PDB entry 4UXX | X-ray diffraction, 2.70 A resolution | chains A and C of the 3 polymer chains in the assembly

== Chain A (and C) ==
Name: Diacylglycerol kinase
Source organism: Escherichia coli K-12
Notes: EC 2.7.1.107; chain C of this document is another copy of the same molecule, construct and numbering; everything in this record applies to it too
UniProtKB: P0ABN1 (KDGL_ECOLI); residues 1-121 here correspond to UniProt positions 2-122 (UniProt number = residue number + 1)
Sequence (130 residues; row label = number of the first residue in the row; numbers below 1 keep their minus sign (Gly-8 is residue -8)):
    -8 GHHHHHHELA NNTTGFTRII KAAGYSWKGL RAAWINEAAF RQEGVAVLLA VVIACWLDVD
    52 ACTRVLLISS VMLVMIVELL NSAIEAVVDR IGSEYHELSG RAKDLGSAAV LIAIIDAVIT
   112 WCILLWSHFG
Disordered / not traced: -8 to 6 (chain C: -8 to 15, 121)
Differences from the reference sequence: expression tag (-8 to 0); engineered mutation Cys53 (Ile54 in P0ABN1), Leu70 (Ile71 in P0ABN1), Leu96 (Met97 in P0ABN1), Asp107 (Val108 in P0ABN1)
Bound ions: Na+: Glu28, Glu76 (together with acetate ion)
UniProt features mapped onto this chain:
  - active site: Glu69 (Proton acceptor)
  - binding site (ATP): Arg9, Tyr16, Glu28, Glu76, Glu85 to His87, Lys94, Asp95
  - binding site (substrate): Arg9, Ala13 to Trp18, Arg22 to Trp25, Ala30 to Glu34, Trp47 to Val50, Arg55, Glu69, Ser98, Trp112 to Trp117
  - binding site (a divalent metal cation): Glu28, Glu76
Reported in the primary citation:
  - Zn2+ coordination: Glu28 (from molecular simulation)
  - Zn2+ coordination: Glu76
  - binding site for AMP-PCP: Glu85, Tyr86, His87, Lys94, Asp95
  - specificity-determining residues: Val79, Gly83, Ser84, Glu85, Asp95 (proposed by the authors, not directly observed)
  - contacts within the chain: Glu69-Asn72, Asn72-Glu76, Asp80-Lys94 (salt bridge), Gly91-Asp95, Ser61-Trp112 (hydrogen bond)
  - catalytic residues: Arg9, Glu34, Glu69, Asn72 (proposed by the authors, not directly observed)
  - binding site for 1-Oleoyl-R-glycerol: Ser17, Glu69, Ser98, Trp112
  - contacts within the chain: Glu34-Glu69 (hydrogen bond) (from molecular simulation)
  - mutagenesis - E69D, N72A, N72D, N72Q, D80A, G83P, D95A: abolished catalytic activity
  - mutagenesis - A30L, D95E, D95N: decreased catalytic activity
  - mutagenesis - K94A: abolished binding to ATP (from molecular simulation)

== Chain A / chain C interface ==
Residue-residue contacts - 56 pairs, chain A then chain C:
  Cys53(A) - Cys53(C)  hydrophobic
  Thr54(A) - Cys53(C)  hydrogen bond
  Leu57(A) - Cys53(C)  hydrophobic
  Leu57(A) - Val56(C)  hydrophobic
  Val68(A) - Ile67(C)  hydrophobic
  Leu71(A) - Leu71(C)  hydrophobic
  Ile75(A) - Ala74(C)  hydrophobic
  Val78(A) - Val78(C)  hydrophobic
  Val79(A) - Val78(C)  hydrophobic
  Val79(A) - Arg81(C)
  Ile82(A) - Val78(C)  hydrophobic
  Ile82(A) - Arg81(C)
  Ile82(A) - Ile82(C)  hydrophobic
  Gly83(A) - Arg81(C)
  Tyr86(A) - Arg81(C)
  Tyr86(A) - Ile82(C)  hydrogen bond (side chain-backbone)
  Glu88(A) - Arg81(C)  salt bridge
  Ser90(A) - Arg81(C)  hydrogen bond (backbone-side chain)
  Arg92(A) - Asn27(C)  hydrogen bond
  Ala93(A) - Ala74(C)
  Ala93(A) - Val78(C)  hydrophobic
  Lys94(A) - Tyr16(C)
  Asp95(A) - Tyr16(C)  hydrogen bond (side chain-backbone)
  Asp95(A) - Lys19(C)  salt bridge
  Asp95(A) - Gly20(C)
  Leu96(A) - Gly20(C)
  Leu96(A) - Ala24(C)  hydrophobic
  Leu96(A) - Leu70(C)
  Leu96(A) - Ser73(C)
  Leu96(A) - Ala74(C)
  Ser98(A) - Tyr16(C)
  Ser98(A) - Ser17(C)  hydrogen bond (backbone-side chain)
  Ala99(A) - Ser17(C)
  Ala99(A) - Leu21(C)
  Ala99(A) - Leu70(C)
  Ala100(A) - Ile67(C)
  Ala100(A) - Leu70(C)
  Ala100(A) - Leu71(C)  hydrophobic
  Leu102(A) - Ser17(C)
  Leu102(A) - Leu21(C)  hydrophobic
  Ile103(A) - Leu21(C)  hydrophobic
  Ile103(A) - Met63(C)  hydrophobic
  Ile103(A) - Met66(C)  hydrophobic
  Ile103(A) - Ile67(C)  hydrophobic
  Ile103(A) - Leu70(C)  hydrophobic
  Ala104(A) - Ile67(C)  hydrophobic
  Asp107(A) - Ser60(C)
  Asp107(A) - Met63(C)
  Thr111(A) - Val56(C)
  Ile114(A) - Ala52(C)
  Ile114(A) - Val56(C)  hydrophobic
  Ile114(A) - Ile59(C)  hydrophobic
  Leu115(A) - Ala52(C)  hydrophobic
  Leu115(A) - Cys53(C)
  Leu115(A) - Val56(C)  hydrophobic
  Ser118(A) - Ala52(C)
Other interface residues (no listed pair), chain A (34 interface residues in all): Asp51, Leu64, Gly97, Ile106, Ile110
Other interface residues (no listed pair), chain C (28 interface residues in all): Ala23, Arg55, Leu57, Leu64, Ile75, Ala77

== In short ==
34 residues of chain A and 28 residues of chain C are in contact; the contacts include 6 hydrogen bonds and 2
salt bridges. Polar pairs include Glu88(A)-Arg81(C), Asp95(A)-Lys19(C) and Thr54(A)-Cys53(C). From the paper:
catalytic residues Arg9(A), Glu34(A) and Glu69(A) among others; E69D, N72A and N72D of chain A, among others,
abolish catalytic activity; 11 substitutions were tested in all.
Chain A and chain C are both Diacylglycerol kinase (Escherichia coli K-12); the structure, Structure of
delta4-DgkA with AMPPCP in 9.9 MAG, was determined by X-ray diffraction together with 4UXW, 4UXZ and 4UYO from
the same study.
